4Y84 - chains B and C of the 34 polymer chains in the assembly; structure by X-ray diffraction, 2.70 A resolution.

== Chain B ==
Name: Proteasome subunit alpha type-3
Source organism: Saccharomyces cerevisiae S288c
Notes: EC 3.4.25.1
Reference sequence: P23638 (PSA3_YEAST); residues 0-257 here correspond to UniProt positions 1-258 (UniProt number = residue number + 1)
Amino-acid sequence (258 residues; each row starts with the number of its first residue; numbering starts at 0):
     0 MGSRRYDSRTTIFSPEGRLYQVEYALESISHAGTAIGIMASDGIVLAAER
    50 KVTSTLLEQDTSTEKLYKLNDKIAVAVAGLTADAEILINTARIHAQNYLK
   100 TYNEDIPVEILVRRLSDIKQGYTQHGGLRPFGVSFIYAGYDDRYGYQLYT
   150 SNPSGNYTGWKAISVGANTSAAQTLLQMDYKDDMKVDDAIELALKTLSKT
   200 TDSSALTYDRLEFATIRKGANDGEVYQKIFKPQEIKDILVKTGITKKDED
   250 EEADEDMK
Unresolved in the structure: 0, 245-257
UniProt features mapped onto this chain:
  - cross-link (Glycyl lysine isopeptide (Lys-Gly)): Lys99 (interchain with G-Cter in ubiquitin), Lys198 (interchain with G-Cter in ubiquitin), Lys230 (interchain with G-Cter in ubiquitin)

== Chain C ==
Name: Proteasome subunit alpha type-4
Source organism: Saccharomyces cerevisiae S288c
Notes: EC 3.4.25.1
Reference sequence: P40303 (PSA4_YEAST); residues -1 to 252 here correspond to UniProt positions 1-254 (UniProt number = residue number + 2)
Amino-acid sequence (254 residues; each row starts with the number of its first residue; numbers below 1 keep their minus sign (Met-1 is residue -1)):
    -1 MSGYDRALSIFSPDGHIFQVEYALEAVKRGTCAVGVKGKNCVVLGCERRS
    49 TLKLQDTRITPSKVSKIDSHVVLSFSGLNADSRILIEKARVEAQSHRLTL
    99 EDPVTVEYLTRYVAGVQQRYTQSGGVRPFGVSTLIAGFDPRDDEPKLYQT
   149 EPSGIYSSWSAQTIGRNSKTVREFLEKNYDRKEPPATVEECVKLTVRSLL
   199 EVVQTGAKNIEITVVKPDSDIVALSSEEINQYVTQIEQEKQEQQEQDKKK
   249 KSNH
Unresolved in the structure: -1 to 0, 241-252
UniProt features mapped onto this chain:
  - modified residue: Thr58 (Phosphothreonine)

== Interface between chain B and chain C ==
Contacting residue pairs - 74 pairs, chain B then chain C:
  Arg3(B) with Arg4(C)
  Asp6(B) with Tyr2(C), hydrogen bond; Arg4(C), salt bridge
  Arg8(B) with Arg4(C)
  Thr10(B) with Leu6(C); Arg125(C)
  Ile11(B) with Gln17(C)
  Phe12(B) with Gln17(C), hydrogen bond (backbone-side chain); Tyr20(C), hydrophobic; Ala21(C), hydrophobic; Leu76(C), hydrophobic; Arg125(C); Pro126(C); Gly128(C)
  Ser13(B) with Tyr20(C)
  Pro14(B) with Tyr20(C), hydrophobic; Glu23(C)
  Glu15(B) with Glu23(C); Arg27(C), hydrogen bond (backbone-side chain)
  Gly16(B) with Tyr20(C); Glu23(C); Ala24(C); Arg27(C), hydrogen bond (backbone-side chain)
  Arg17(B) with Arg27(C)
  Leu18(B) with Arg125(C)
  Met38(B) with Asp54(C); Arg56(C)
  Arg112(B) with Arg81(C)
  Ser115(B) with Arg81(C), hydrogen bond (backbone-side chain)
  Asp116(B) with Arg81(C), salt bridge; Ile82(C)
  Gln119(B) with Ala78(C); Asp79(C); Ile82(C)
  Thr122(B) with Arg125(C), hydrogen bond (backbone-side chain)
  Gln123(B) with Tyr118(C); Gly123(C); Val124(C); Arg125(C), hydrogen bond (backbone-backbone); Phe127(C)
  His124(B) with Gly123(C); Val124(C)
  Gly125(B) with Tyr2(C); Gly123(C), hydrogen bond (backbone-backbone)
  Gly126(B) with Tyr2(C)
  Tyr143(B) with Arg56(C), hydrogen bond (backbone-side chain); Ile57(C), hydrophobic
  Tyr145(B) with Arg56(C), hydrogen bond (backbone-side chain)
  Gln146(B) with Ile57(C)
  Leu147(B) with Ile57(C)
  Tyr148(B) with Ile57(C)
  Ser153(B) with Ala78(C)
  Gly154(B) with Ala78(C); Arg81(C), hydrogen bond (backbone-side chain)
  Asn155(B) with Asn77(C)
  Tyr156(B) with Pro59(C), hydrophobic; Arg81(C)
  Thr157(B) with Thr58(C)
  Gly158(B) with Gln53(C); Asp54(C), hydrogen bond (backbone-backbone); Ile57(C); Thr58(C), hydrogen bond (backbone-side chain)
  Trp159(B) with Leu50(C), hydrophobic; Leu52(C); Gln53(C); Asp54(C)
  Lys160(B) with Leu52(C), hydrogen bond (backbone-backbone); Gln53(C); Asp54(C)
  Ala161(B) with Leu52(C), hydrogen bond (backbone-backbone)
  Gln172(B) with Leu52(C)
  Leu175(B) with Leu52(C), hydrophobic
  Gln176(B) with Lys51(C); Leu52(C)
Other interface residues (no listed pair), chain B (41 interface residues in all): Glu108, Tyr179

== In short ==
The interface between chain B and chain C involves 41 residues on one side and 31 on the other, with 15
hydrogen bonds and 2 salt bridges. Polar pairs include Asp6(B)-Arg4(C), Asp116(B)-Arg81(C) and
Asp6(B)-Tyr2(C).
Chain B is Proteasome subunit alpha type-3 and chain C is Proteasome subunit alpha type-4, both from
Saccharomyces cerevisiae S288c; the structure, Yeast 20S proteasome in complex with N3-A(4,4-F2P)nLL-ep, was
determined by X-ray diffraction (same publication as 4Y69, 4Y6A, 4Y6V, 4Y6Z, 4Y70, 4Y74 and 34 further
entries).
